PDB entry 4DK8 | X-ray diffraction, 2.75 A resolution | chains C and D of the 4 polymer chains in the assembly

Chain C:
Molecule: Oxysterols receptor LXR-beta
Source organism: Homo sapiens
Reference sequence: P55055 (NR1H2_HUMAN); residues 219-461 here correspond to UniProt positions 218-460 (UniProt number = residue number - 1)
Sequence (247 residues; each row starts with the number of its first residue):
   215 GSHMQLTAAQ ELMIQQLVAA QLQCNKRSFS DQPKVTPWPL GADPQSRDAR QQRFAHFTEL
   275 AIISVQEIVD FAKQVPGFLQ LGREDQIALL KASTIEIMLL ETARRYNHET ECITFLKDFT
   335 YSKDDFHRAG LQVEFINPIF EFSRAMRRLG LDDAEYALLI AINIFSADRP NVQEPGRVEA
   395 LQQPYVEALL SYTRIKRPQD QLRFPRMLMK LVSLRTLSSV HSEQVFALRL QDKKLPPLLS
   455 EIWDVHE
Unresolved in the structure: 215-218, 242-246, 255-261, 460-461
Differences from the reference sequence: expression tag (215-218)
Ion coordination: Ca2+ near Thr334 (its only coordinating residue here)
Ligand contacts: 0KT (N-methyl-N-(4-{(1S)-2,2,2-trifluoro-1-hydroxy-1-[1-(2-methoxyethyl)-1H-pyrrol-2-yl]ethyl}phenyl)benzenesulfonamide): Phe268, Phe271, Thr272, Leu274, Ala275, Ser278, Ile309, Met312, Leu313, Thr316, Phe329, Tyr335, Phe340, Ala343, Gly344, Leu345, Phe349, Ile353, His435, Gln438, Val439, Leu442, Leu449, Leu453, Trp457

Chain D:
Molecule: Nuclear receptor coactivator 1
Notes: EC 2.3.1.48
Reference sequence: Q15788 (NCOA1_HUMAN); residues 365-376 here correspond to UniProt positions 745-756 (UniProt number = residue number + 380)
Sequence (12 residues; row label = number of the first residue in the row):
   365 DHQLLRYLLD KD

Interface between chain C and chain D:
Residue-residue contacts (21):
  Val279(C) - Leu372(D)  hydrophobic
  Gln280(C) - Leu372(D)
  Val283(C) - Leu372(D)  hydrophobic
  Val283(C) - Leu373(D)  hydrophobic
  Lys287(C) - Leu372(D)  hydrogen bond (side chain-backbone)
  Lys287(C) - Leu373(D)  hydrogen bond (side chain-backbone)
  Lys287(C) - Lys375(D)  hydrogen bond (side chain-backbone)
  Arg297(C) - Arg370(D)
  Arg297(C) - Leu373(D)
  Arg297(C) - Asp374(D)  salt bridge
  Glu298(C) - Arg370(D)  salt bridge
  Gln300(C) - Leu373(D)
  Ile301(C) - His366(D)
  Ile301(C) - Leu369(D)  hydrophobic
  Ile301(C) - Arg370(D)
  Ile301(C) - Leu373(D)  hydrophobic
  Lys305(C) - His366(D)  hydrogen bond
  Leu452(C) - Leu368(D)
  Glu455(C) - His366(D)
  Glu455(C) - Gln367(D)  hydrogen bond
  Ile456(C) - Leu369(D)  hydrophobic
Interface residues without a listed pair, chain C (16 interface residues in all): Asp284, Phe292, Leu304, Leu453

In short:
16 residues of chain C face 9 of chain D across their interface; the contacts include 5 hydrogen bonds and 2
salt bridges. Polar contacts include Arg297(C)-Asp374(D), Glu298(C)-Arg370(D) and Lys287(C)-Leu372(D). Bound
to chain C: compound 0KT.
Chain C is Oxysterols receptor LXR-beta (Homo sapiens) and chain D is Nuclear receptor coactivator 1; the
structure, Crystal structure of LXR ligand binding domain in complex with partial agonist 5, was determined by
X-ray diffraction, deposited together with 4DK7.
